PDB entry 1D6H | X-ray diffraction, 2.15 A resolution | chain A

Chain A:
Name: Chalcone synthase
From: Medicago sativa
Notes: EC 2.3.1.74
UniProtKB: P30074 (CHS2_MEDSA); residue numbers follow UniProt; this construct covers 3-389
Chain sequence (387 residues; numbered 3 to 389; the number before each row is that of its first residue):
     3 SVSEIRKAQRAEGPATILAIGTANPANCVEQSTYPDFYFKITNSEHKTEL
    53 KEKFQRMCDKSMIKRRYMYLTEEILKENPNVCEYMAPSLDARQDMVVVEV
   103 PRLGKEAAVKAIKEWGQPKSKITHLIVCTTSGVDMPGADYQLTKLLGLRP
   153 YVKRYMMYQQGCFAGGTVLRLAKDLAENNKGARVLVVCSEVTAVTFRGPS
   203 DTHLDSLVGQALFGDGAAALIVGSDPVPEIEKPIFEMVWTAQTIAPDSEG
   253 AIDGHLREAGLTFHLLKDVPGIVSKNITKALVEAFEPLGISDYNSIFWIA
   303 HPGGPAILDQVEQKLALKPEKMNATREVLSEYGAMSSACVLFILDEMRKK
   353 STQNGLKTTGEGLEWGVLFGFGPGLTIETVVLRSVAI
Construct notes: engineered mutation Ala336 (Asn in P30074)
Modified / non-standard residues: Cys164 (3-sulfinoalanine; CSD)
Ligand contacts: coenzyme A (COA): Lys55, Arg58, Met59, Lys62, Ser63, Cys164, Leu206, Val210, Leu214, Phe215, Ile254, Leu267, Val271, Pro272, Gly305, Gly306, Pro307, Ala308
UniProt features mapped onto this chain:
  - active site: Cys164 (Acyl-thioester intermediate)
  - binding site (CoA): Lys55 to Lys62, Ala308
  - binding site (substrate): Thr197, Gly216, Asp217
  - mutagenesis: Cys164 (C164A/D/S: Loss of activity), Phe215 (F215S/W/Y: Drastically reduces catalytic efficiency), Gly256 (G256A: Decreases catalytic efficiency 2-fold; G256F/L: Drastically reduces catalytic efficiency; G256V: Decreases catalytic efficiency 7-fold), Phe265 (F265V: Decreases catalytic efficiency 2-fold), His303 (H303A/D/N/T: Drastically reduces catalytic efficiency; H303Q: Decreases catalytic efficiency 13-fold)

Summary:
Chain A binds coenzyme A. UniProt lists active-site residue Cys164, 9 CoA-binding residues, 3
substrate-binding residues and 5 mutagenesis sites.
Chain A is Chalcone synthase (Medicago sativa); the structure, Chalone synthase (N336A mutant complexed with
CoA), was determined by X-ray diffraction together with 1D6F and 1D6I from the same study.
